Entry 3JVF (X-ray diffraction, 3.30 A resolution); this record covers chains A and C of the 3 polymer chains in the assembly.

[Chain A]
Name: Interleukin-17F
Organism: Homo sapiens
Reference sequence: Q96PD4 (IL17F_HUMAN); residues 1-133 here correspond to UniProt positions 31-163 (UniProt number = residue number + 30)
Amino-acid sequence (133 residues; each row starts with the number of its first residue):
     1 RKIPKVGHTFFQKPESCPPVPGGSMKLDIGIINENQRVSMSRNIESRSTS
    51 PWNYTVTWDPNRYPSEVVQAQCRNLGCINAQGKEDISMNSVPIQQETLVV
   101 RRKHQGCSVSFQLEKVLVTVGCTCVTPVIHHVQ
Unresolved in the structure: 1-23, 105-109, 133
Disulfides: Cys-72/Cys-122, Cys-77/Cys-124
Covalently attached groups: N-acetylglucosamine (NAG) linked to Asn-53
Swiss-Prot annotation at these positions:
  - glycosylation: Asn-53 (N-linked (GlcNAc...) asparagine)

[Chain C]
Name: Interleukin-17 receptor A
Organism: Homo sapiens
Notes: fragment: extracellular domain
Reference sequence: Q96F46 (I17RA_HUMAN); residues 1-286 here correspond to UniProt positions 32-317 (UniProt number = residue number + 31)
Amino-acid sequence (286 residues; row label = number of the first residue in the row):
     1 SLRLLDHRALVCSQPGLNCTVKNSTCLDDSWIHPRNLTPSSPKDLQIQLH
    51 FAHTQQGDLFPVAHIEWTLQTDASILYLEGAELSVLQLNTNERLCVRFEF
   101 LSKLRHHHRRWRFTFSHFVVDPDQEYEVTVHHLPKPIPDGDPNHQSKNFL
   151 VPDCEHARMKVTTPCMSSGSLWDPNITVETLEAHQLRVSFTLWNESTHYQ
   201 ILLTSFPHMENHSCFEHMHHIPAPRPEEFHQRSNVTLTLRNLKGCCRHQV
   251 QIQPFFSSCLNDCLRHSATVSCPEMPDTPEPIPDYM
Unresolved in the structure: 1, 273-286
Modified residues: Lys-43 (n-dimethyl-lysine; MLY)
Disulfides: Cys-12/Cys-19, Cys-26/Cys-95, Cys-154/Cys-165, Cys-214/Cys-245, Cys-259/Cys-263
Covalently attached groups: N-acetylglucosamine (NAG) linked to Asn-18, Asn-23, Asn-36, Asn-194, Asn-234
Swiss-Prot annotation at these positions:
  - glycosylation (N-linked (GlcNAc...) asparagine): Asn-18, Asn-23, Asn-36, Asn-175, Asn-194, Asn-211, Asn-234

[How chain A and chain C interact]
Residue-residue contacts (29):
  Ser-24(A) with His-33(C), hydrogen bond (backbone-side chain)
  Met-25(A) with Ile-32(C), hydrophobic
  Leu-75(A) with Asn-261(C), hydrogen bond (backbone-side chain)
  Ile-86(A) with Arg-265(C), hydrogen bond (backbone-side chain)
  Ser-87(A) with Arg-265(C)
  Asn-89(A) with Asn-261(C), hydrogen bond (side chain-backbone); Asp-262(C), hydrogen bond; Arg-265(C), hydrogen bond
  Ser-90(A) with Asn-261(C)
  Gln-94(A) with Asn-89(C); Thr-90(C)
  Gln-95(A) with Asn-89(C), hydrogen bond (side chain-backbone); Thr-90(C); Asn-91(C)
  Glu-96(A) with Asn-91(C); Glu-92(C); Arg-93(C), hydrogen bond (side chain-backbone)
  Pro-127(A) with Arg-265(C)
  Val-128(A) with Leu-264(C); Arg-265(C), hydrogen bond (backbone-backbone)
  Ile-129(A) with Arg-265(C)
  His-130(A) with Glu-155(C), salt bridge; Arg-265(C), hydrogen bond (backbone-backbone); His-266(C); Ser-267(C), hydrogen bond (backbone-backbone)
  His-131(A) with Ser-267(C), hydrogen bond (side chain-backbone)
  Val-132(A) with Ile-176(C), hydrophobic; Ser-267(C); Ala-268(C), hydrophobic
Interface residues without a listed pair, chain A (19 interface residues in all): Met-88, Lys-115, Val-125
Interface residues without a listed pair, chain C (26 interface residues in all): Leu-27, Trp-31, Leu-88, Gln-200, Leu-202, Gln-251, Gln-253, Phe-255, Cys-263, Thr-269
From the paper, about this interface:
  - interface residues, chain C: Leu-86(C), Asn-89(C), Cys-259(C)

[Summary]
19 residues of chain A face 26 of chain C across their interface, with 12 hydrogen bonds and 1 salt bridge.
Among the polar pairs are His-130(A)/Glu-155(C), Ser-24(A)/His-33(C) and Leu-75(A)/Asn-261(C).
N-acetylglucosamine is covalently linked to Asn-53(A). Covalently linked N-acetylglucosamine: at Asn-18(C),
Asn-23(C), Asn-36(C), Asn-194(C) and Asn-234(C). The paper reports interface residues Leu-86(C), Asn-89(C) and
Cys-259(C).
Here chain A is Interleukin-17F and chain C is Interleukin-17 receptor A, both from Homo sapiens. Entry 3JVF
(Crystal structure of an Interleukin-17 receptor complex) was determined by X-ray diffraction.
